Entry 3KBZ (X-ray diffraction, 2.45 A resolution); this record covers chains C and D of the 4 polymer chains in the assembly.

[Chain C (and D)]
Molecule: Fructose-1,6-bisphosphatase 1
Source organism: Homo sapiens
Notes: EC 3.1.3.11; chain D of this document is another copy of the same molecule, construct and numbering; everything in this record applies to it too
UniProtKB: P09467 (F16P1_HUMAN); residues 1-337 here correspond to UniProt positions 2-338 (UniProt number = residue number + 1)
Amino-acid sequence (337 residues; row label = number of the first residue in the row):
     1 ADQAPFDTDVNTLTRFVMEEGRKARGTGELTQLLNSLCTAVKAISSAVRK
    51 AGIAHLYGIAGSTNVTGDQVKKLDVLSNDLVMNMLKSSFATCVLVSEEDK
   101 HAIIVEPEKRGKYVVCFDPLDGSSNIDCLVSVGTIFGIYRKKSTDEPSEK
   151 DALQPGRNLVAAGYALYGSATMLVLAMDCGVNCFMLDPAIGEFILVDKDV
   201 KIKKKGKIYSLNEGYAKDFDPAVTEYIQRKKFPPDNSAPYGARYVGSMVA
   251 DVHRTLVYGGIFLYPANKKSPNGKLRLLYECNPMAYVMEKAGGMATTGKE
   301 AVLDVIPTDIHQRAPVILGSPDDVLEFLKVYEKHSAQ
Not modelled in the structure: 1-8, 62-70, 336-337
Small-molecule neighbours: 2T4 ({[(2-amino-8H-indeno[1,2-d][1,3]thiazol-4-yl)oxy]methyl}phosphonic acid): V17, E20, G21, A24, G26, T27, G28, E29, L30, T31, L34, K112, Y113, R140, V160, M177

[Interface between chain C and chain D]
Pairs across the interface (127):
  V10(C) with Y57(D); G58(D); I59(D)
  V48(C) with S169(D); A170(D)
  R49(C) with R49(D); G168(D), hydrogen bond (side chain-backbone); S169(D), hydrogen bond (side chain-backbone); L186(D); P188(D)
  K50(C) with A170(D); M185(D); D187(D); P188(D)
  A51(C) with D187(D); P188(D)
  G52(C) with D187(D), hydrogen bond (backbone-side chain); A189(D)
  I53(C) with M185(D), hydrophobic; D187(D), hydrogen bond (backbone-side chain); V196(D), hydrophobic
  A54(C) with D187(D), hydrogen bond (backbone-side chain); I190(D), hydrophobic; I194(D), hydrophobic
  Y57(C) with V10(D); I194(D), hydrophobic; L195(D); V196(D)
  G58(C) with V10(D)
  I59(C) with V10(D), hydrophobic; I190(D), hydrophobic
  S124(C) with Y258(D), hydrogen bond (backbone-side chain)
  N125(C) with R243(D); Y258(D), hydrogen bond
  D127(C) with V257(D); Y258(D), hydrogen bond
  C128(C) with L166(D); H253(D); R254(D); Y258(D), hydrophobic
  L129(C) with L166(D), hydrophobic; G168(D); S169(D), hydrogen bond (backbone-backbone); A170(D); M172(D), hydrophobic
  V130(C) with S169(D)
  L166(C) with C128(D); L129(D), hydrophobic
  Y167(C) with S169(D)
  G168(C) with R49(D), hydrogen bond (backbone-side chain); L129(D); G168(D)
  S169(C) with V48(D); R49(D), hydrogen bond (backbone-side chain); L129(D), hydrogen bond (backbone-backbone); V130(D); Y167(D)
  A170(C) with V48(D); R49(D); K50(D); L129(D)
  M172(C) with L129(D), hydrophobic
  M185(C) with K50(D); I53(D), hydrophobic
  L186(C) with R49(D)
  D187(C) with K50(D); A51(D); G52(D), hydrogen bond (side chain-backbone); I53(D), hydrogen bond (side chain-backbone); A54(D), hydrogen bond (side chain-backbone)
  P188(C) with R49(D); K50(D); A51(D), hydrophobic
  A189(C) with G52(D)
  I190(C) with A54(D), hydrophobic; I59(D), hydrophobic
  I194(C) with A54(D), hydrophobic; Y57(D), hydrophobic
  L195(C) with Y57(D)
  V196(C) with Y57(D)
  Y209(C) with E213(D); G214(D)
  N212(C) with G241(D); A242(D), hydrogen bond (side chain-backbone); R243(D)
  E213(C) with Y209(D); E213(D); K231(D), salt bridge; A242(D)
  G214(C) with Y209(D); P239(D); Y240(D); A242(D)
  A216(C) with K231(D); F232(D), hydrophobic
  K217(C) with K231(D); F232(D); N236(D)
  K231(C) with E213(D), salt bridge; A216(D); K217(D); K231(D)
  F232(C) with K217(D)
  N236(C) with K217(D)
  P239(C) with G214(D)
  Y240(C) with G214(D)
  G241(C) with N212(D)
  A242(C) with N212(D); E213(D); G214(D); Y244(D)
  R243(C) with N212(D); Y244(D); V245(D); G246(D)
  Y244(C) with A242(D); R243(D); Y244(D), hydrogen bond (backbone-backbone)
  V245(C) with R243(D)
  G246(C) with R243(D)
  H253(C) with C128(D)
  R254(C) with C128(D)
  V257(C) with D127(D)
  Y258(C) with S124(D), hydrogen bond (side chain-backbone); N125(D), hydrogen bond (side chain-backbone); D127(D); C128(D), hydrophobic
Other interface residues (no listed pair), chain C (56 interface residues in all): I126, S131, V132
Other interface residues (no listed pair), chain D (56 interface residues in all): I126, S131, V132

[Overview]
The chain C/chain D interface involves 56 residues from each chain; the contacts include 19 hydrogen bonds and
2 salt bridges. Among the polar pairs are E213(C)-K231(D), R49(C)-G168(D) and R49(C)-S169(D). Bound to chain
C: compound 2T4.
Both chains are Fructose-1,6-bisphosphatase 1 (Homo sapiens). Entry 3KBZ (Crystal structure of human liver
FBPase in complex with tricyclic inhibitor 6) was determined by X-ray diffraction (same publication as 3KC0
and 3KC1).
